Entry 7AI6 (electron microscopy, 6.90 A resolution (low resolution: residue-level contacts below are approximate; hydrogen-bond / salt-bridge calls are withheld)); this record covers chains A and D of the 4 polymer chains in the assembly.

== Chain A ==
Molecule: DNA mismatch repair protein MutS
Organism: Escherichia coli (strain K12)
UniProt: P23909 (MUTS_ECOLI); residue numbers follow UniProt; this construct covers 1-853
Chain sequence (853 residues; numbered 1 to 853; the number before each row is that of its first residue):
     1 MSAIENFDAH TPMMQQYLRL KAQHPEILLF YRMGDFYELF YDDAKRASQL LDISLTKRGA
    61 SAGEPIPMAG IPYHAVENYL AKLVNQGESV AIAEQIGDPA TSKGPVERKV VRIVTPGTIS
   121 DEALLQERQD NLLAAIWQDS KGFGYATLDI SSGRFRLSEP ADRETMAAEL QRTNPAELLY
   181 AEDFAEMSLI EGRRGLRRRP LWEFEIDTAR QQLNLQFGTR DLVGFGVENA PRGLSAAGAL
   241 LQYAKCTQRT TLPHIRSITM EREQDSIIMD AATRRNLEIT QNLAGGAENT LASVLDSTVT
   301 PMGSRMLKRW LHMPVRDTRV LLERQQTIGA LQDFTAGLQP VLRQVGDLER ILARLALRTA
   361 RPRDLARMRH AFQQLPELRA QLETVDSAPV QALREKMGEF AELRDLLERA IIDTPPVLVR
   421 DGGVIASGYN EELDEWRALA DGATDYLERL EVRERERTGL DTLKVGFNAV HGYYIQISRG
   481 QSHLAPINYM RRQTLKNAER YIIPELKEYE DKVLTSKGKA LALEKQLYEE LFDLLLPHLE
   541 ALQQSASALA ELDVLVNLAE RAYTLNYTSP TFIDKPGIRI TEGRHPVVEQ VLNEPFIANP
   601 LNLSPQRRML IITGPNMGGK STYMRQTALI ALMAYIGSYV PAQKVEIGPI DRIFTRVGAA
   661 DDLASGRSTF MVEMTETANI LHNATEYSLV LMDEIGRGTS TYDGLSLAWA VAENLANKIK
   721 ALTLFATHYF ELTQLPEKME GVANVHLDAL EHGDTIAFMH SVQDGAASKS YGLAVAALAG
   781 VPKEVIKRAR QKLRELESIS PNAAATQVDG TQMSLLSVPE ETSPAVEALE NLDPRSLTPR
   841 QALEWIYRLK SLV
Not modelled in the structure: 1, 659-669, 801-853
Construct notes: engineered mutation Ala93 (Cys in P23909), Ser235 (Cys in P23909), Ala239 (Cys in P23909), Cys246 (Asp in P23909), Ser297 (Cys in P23909), Ser569 (Cys in P23909), Val711 (Cys in P23909), Arg835 (Asp in P23909)
UniProt features mapped onto this chain:
  - binding site (ATP): Gly614 to Ser621
Residues lining bound ligands: ADP (adenosine-5'-diphosphate): Val588, Leu592, Phe596, Ile597, Asn599, Pro615, Asn616, Met617, Gly618, Gly619, Lys620, Ser621, Thr622, His760

== Chain D ==
Molecule: 25-nt DNA strand
Sequence (25 nucleotides; each row starts with the number of its first residue):
    22 CACCGAGCTT GATCCTCGAT GATCC

== Interface between chain A and chain D ==
Pairs across the interface - 28 pairs, chain A then chain D:
  Phe36(A) with DT31(D); DG32(D)
  Glu38(A) with DT31(D)
  Ile53(A) with DG32(D)
  Ser54(A) with DT31(D); DG32(D)
  Thr56(A) with DT30(D); DT31(D)
  Lys57(A) with DT30(D)
  Arg58(A) with DT30(D); DT31(D)
  Met68(A) with DT30(D)
  Gly70(A) with DT31(D)
  Pro72(A) with DG32(D)
  His74(A) with DG32(D); DA33(D)
  Tyr79(A) with DG32(D)
  Lys103(A) with DC25(D)
  Phe467(A) with DC36(D)
  Asn468(A) with DT37(D)
  Ala469(A) with DC36(D)
  Tyr474(A) with DT37(D)
  Leu495(A) with DT37(D); DC38(D)
  Lys496(A) with DC38(D); DG39(D)
  Asn497(A) with DG39(D)
  Arg500(A) with DT37(D)
Other interface residues (no listed pair), chain A (24 interface residues in all): Ala69, Ala75, Ala498
Other interface residues (no listed pair), chain D (12 interface residues in all): DC24, DT34, DC35

== Summary ==
24 residues of chain A and 12 residues of chain D are in contact. Chain A binds ADP. UniProt lists 8
ATP-binding residues on chain A.
Chain A is DNA mismatch repair protein MutS (Escherichia coli (strain K12)) and chain D is a 25-nt DNA strand;
the structure, MutS in mismatch bound state, was determined by electron microscopy together with 7AI5, 7AI7,
7AIB and 7AIC from the same study.
